PDB entry 7B0G | X-ray diffraction, 3.00 A resolution | chains A and T of the 3 polymer chains in the assembly

== Chain A ==
Protein: DNA polymerase
Source organism: Thermococcus gorgonarius
Notes: EC 2.7.7.7
UniProt: P56689 (DPOL_THEGO); residue numbers follow UniProt; this construct covers 1-773
Sequence (773 residues; row label = number of the first residue in the row):
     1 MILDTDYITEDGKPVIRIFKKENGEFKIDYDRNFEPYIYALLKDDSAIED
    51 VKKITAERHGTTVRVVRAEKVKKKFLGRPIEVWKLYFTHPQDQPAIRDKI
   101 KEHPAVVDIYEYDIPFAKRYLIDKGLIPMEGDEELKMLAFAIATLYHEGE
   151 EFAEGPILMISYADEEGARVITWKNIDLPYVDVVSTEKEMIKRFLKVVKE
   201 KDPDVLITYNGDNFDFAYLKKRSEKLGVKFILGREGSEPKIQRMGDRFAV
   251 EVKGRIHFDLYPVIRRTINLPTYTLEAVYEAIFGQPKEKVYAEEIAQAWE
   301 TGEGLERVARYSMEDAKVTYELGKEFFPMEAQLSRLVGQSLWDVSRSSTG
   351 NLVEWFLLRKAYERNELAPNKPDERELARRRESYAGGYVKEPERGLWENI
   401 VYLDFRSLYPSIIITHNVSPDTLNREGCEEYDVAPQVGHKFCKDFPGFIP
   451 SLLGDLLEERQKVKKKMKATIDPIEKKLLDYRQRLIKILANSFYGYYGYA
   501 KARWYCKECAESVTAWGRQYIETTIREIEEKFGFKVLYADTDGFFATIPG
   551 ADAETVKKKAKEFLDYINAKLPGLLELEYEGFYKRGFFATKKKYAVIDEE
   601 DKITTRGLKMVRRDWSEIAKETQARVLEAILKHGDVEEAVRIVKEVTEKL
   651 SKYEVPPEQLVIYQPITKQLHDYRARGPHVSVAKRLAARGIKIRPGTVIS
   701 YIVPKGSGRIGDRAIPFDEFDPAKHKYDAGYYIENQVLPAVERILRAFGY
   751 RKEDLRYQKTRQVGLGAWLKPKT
Unresolved in the structure: 667-694, 707-710, 770-773
Sequence notes: conflict Gln93 (Val in P56689), Ala141 (Asp in P56689), Ala143 (Glu in P56689), Leu485 (Ala in P56689), Ala589 (Val in P56689), Lys609 (Glu in P56689), Met610 (Ile in P56689), Gln659 (Lys in P56689), Gln664 (Glu in P56689), Pro665 (Gln in P56689), Lys668 (Arg in P56689), Gln669 (Asp in P56689), His671 (Lys in P56689), Arg674 (Lys in P56689), Arg676 (Thr in P56689), Ser681 (Ala in P56689), Pro704 (Leu in P56689), Gly730 (Glu in P56689)
Disulfides: Cys506-Cys509
Residues lining bound ligands: CTP (cytidine-5'-triphosphate): Arg406, Ser407, Arg460, Lys464, Gln483, Lys487, Glu578
What the authors report for this chain:
  - binding site for the 11-nt DNA strand: Asp404, Asp540, Thr541, Asp542, Glu578, Glu580
  - binding site for CTP: Arg460, Lys464, Lys487

== Chain T ==
Molecule: 11-nt DNA strand
Sequence (11 nucleotides; numbered 3 to 13; the number before each row is that of its first residue):
     3 GGCTGCCCTCC

== How chain A and chain T interact ==
Pairs across the interface (30; chain A residue first):
  Gly245(A) with DG3(T), base contact
  Ser348(A) with DG3(T), sugar contact; DG4(T), hydrogen bond to the phosphate
  Thr349(A) with DG4(T), phosphate contact
  Gly350(A) with DG4(T), hydrogen bond to the phosphate
  Ser383(A) with DT6(T), hydrogen bond to the phosphate
  Tyr384(A) with DC5(T), sugar contact; DT6(T), phosphate contact; DG7(T), phosphate contact
  Ala385(A) with DT6(T), phosphate contact; DG7(T), phosphate contact
  Gly386(A) with DT6(T), hydrogen bond to the phosphate; DG7(T), hydrogen bond to the phosphate
  Gly387(A) with DG7(T), sugar contact
  Val389(A) with DG7(T), phosphate contact; DC8(T), phosphate contact
  Asn491(A) with DG4(T), base contact
  Tyr494(A) with DC5(T), base contact
  Gly495(A) with DG4(T), sugar contact; DC5(T), sugar contact
  Gly498(A) with DC5(T), sugar contact
  Tyr499(A) with DG3(T), sugar contact; DG4(T), phosphate contact
  Lys501(A) with DG3(T), base contact
  Thr590(A) with DC9(T), phosphate contact
  Lys591(A) with DC8(T), salt bridge to the phosphate; DC9(T), sugar contact
  Lys592(A) with DG7(T), base contact
  Lys593(A) with DC9(T), hydrogen bond to the phosphate; DC10(T), salt bridge to the phosphate
Interface residues without a listed pair, chain A (26 interface residues in all): Met244, Asp246, Tyr496, Lys507, Arg613, Arg743
Interface residues without a listed pair, chain T (9 interface residues in all): DT11

== Overview ==
The interface between chain A and chain T involves 26 residues on one side and 9 on the other; the contacts
include 6 hydrogen bonds and 2 salt bridges. Among the polar pairs are Ser348(A)-DG4(T), Gly350(A)-DG4(T) and
Ser383(A)-DT6(T). The paper reports a binding site for the 11-nt DNA strand at Asp404(A), Asp540(A) and
Thr541(A) among others; a binding site for CTP at Arg460(A), Lys464(A) and Lys487(A).
Chain A is DNA polymerase (Thermococcus gorgonarius) and chain T is an 11-nt DNA strand; the structure,
TgoT_6G12 binary with 2 hCTPs, was determined by X-ray diffraction, deposited together with 7B0H, 7B06, 7B07,
7B08 and 7B0F.
